Entry 8DB4 (X-ray diffraction, 2.30 A resolution); this record covers chains B and E of the 5 polymer chains in the assembly.

[Chain B]
Protein: 13T1 Light chain
Organism: Homo sapiens
Sequence (216 residues; each row starts with the number of its first residue):
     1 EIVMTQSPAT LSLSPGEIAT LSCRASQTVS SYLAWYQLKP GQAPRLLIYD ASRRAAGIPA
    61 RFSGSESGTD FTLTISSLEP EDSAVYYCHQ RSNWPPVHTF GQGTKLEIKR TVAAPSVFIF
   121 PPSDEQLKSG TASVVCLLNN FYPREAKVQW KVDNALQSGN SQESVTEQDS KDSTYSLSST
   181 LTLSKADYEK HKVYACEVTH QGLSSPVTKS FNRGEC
Unresolved in the structure: 1-4, 27-28, 216
Disulfide bonds: Cys-23/Cys-88, Cys-136/Cys-196
Metal / ion sites: Zn2+: Asp-153, His-191 (shared with 1 residue of chain C)

[Chain E]
Protein: Ara h 2 allergen
Organism: Arachis hypogaea
Reference sequence: A0A445BYI5 (A0A445BYI5_ARAHY); residue numbers follow UniProt; this construct covers 31-160
Sequence (132 residues; row label = number of the first residue in the row):
    29 AARRCQSQLE RANLRPCEQH LMQKIQRDED SYERDPYSPS QDPYSPSPYD RRGAGSSQHQ
    89 ERCCNELNEF ENNQRCMCEA LQQIMENQSD RLQGRQQEQQ FKRELRNLPQ QCGLRAPQRC
   149 DLDVESGGRD RY
Unresolved in the structure: 56-84, 153-160
Construct notes: expression tag (29-30)
Disulfide bonds: Cys-33/Cys-104, Cys-45/Cys-91, Cys-92/Cys-140, Cys-106/Cys-148
Metal / ion sites: Zn2+ site 1 near His-48 (its only coordinating residue here); Zn2+ site 2: Glu-97 (shared with 2 residues of chain J)

[Interface between chain B and chain E]
Residue-residue contacts (13; chain B residue first):
  Ser-30(B) / Asn-41(E)  hydrogen bond
  Ser-31(B) / Arg-43(E)  hydrogen bond (backbone-side chain)
  Tyr-32(B) / Arg-43(E)
  Asp-50(B) / Arg-43(E)  salt bridge
  Asp-50(B) / Asn-115(E)
  Asp-50(B) / Arg-119(E)  salt bridge
  Ser-52(B) / Arg-119(E)  hydrogen bond
  Arg-53(B) / Asn-115(E)  hydrogen bond (side chain-backbone)
  Arg-53(B) / Asp-118(E)
  Arg-53(B) / Arg-119(E)
  Asn-93(B) / Asn-41(E)
  Trp-94(B) / Glu-38(E)
  Trp-94(B) / Arg-39(E)
Interface residues without a listed pair, chain B (9 interface residues in all): Glu-66
Interface residues without a listed pair, chain E (8 interface residues in all): Glu-114

[Overview]
9 residues of chain B face 8 of chain E across their interface, with 4 hydrogen bonds and 2 salt bridges.
Polar contacts include Asp-50(B)/Arg-43(E), Asp-50(B)/Arg-119(E) and Ser-30(B)/Asn-41(E). Asp-153(B) and
His-191(B) form the Zn2+ site.
Here chain B is 13T1 Light chain (Homo sapiens) and chain E is Ara h 2 allergen (Arachis hypogaea). Entry 8DB4
(Crystal structure of the peanut allergen Ara h 2 bound by two neutralizing antibodies 22S1 and ...) was
determined by X-ray diffraction.
